Entry 7E5V (X-ray diffraction, 1.61 A resolution); this record covers chain A.

# Chain A
Protein: Diels-Alderase
From: Pyrenochaetopsis sp
UniProt: A0A2Z5XAU0 (A0A2Z5XAU0_9PLEO); residues 1-386 here = UniProt positions 1-386
Sequence (389 residues; row label = number of the first residue in the row; numbers below 1 keep their minus sign (Gly-2 is residue -2)):
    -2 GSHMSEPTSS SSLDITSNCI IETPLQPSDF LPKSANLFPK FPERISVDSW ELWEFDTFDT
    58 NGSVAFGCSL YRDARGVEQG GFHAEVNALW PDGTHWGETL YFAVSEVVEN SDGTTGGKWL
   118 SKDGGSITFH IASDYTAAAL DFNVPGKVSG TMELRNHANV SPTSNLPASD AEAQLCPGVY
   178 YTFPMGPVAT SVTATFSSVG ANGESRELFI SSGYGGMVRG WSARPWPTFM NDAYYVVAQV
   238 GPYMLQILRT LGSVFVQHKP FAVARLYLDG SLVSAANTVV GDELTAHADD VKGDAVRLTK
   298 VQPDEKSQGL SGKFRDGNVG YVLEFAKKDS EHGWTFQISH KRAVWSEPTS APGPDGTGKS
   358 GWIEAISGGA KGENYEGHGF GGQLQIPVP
Not modelled in the structure: -2 to 3, 279-289
Sequence notes: expression tag (-2 to 0)
Small-molecule neighbours: HZC ([(1S,2S,5R)-5-methyl-2-propan-2-yl-cyclohexyl]methanamine): Asn228, Asp229, Arg312, Asp352, Thr354, Gln382, Ile383, Pro384, Val385, Pro386
UniProt features mapped onto this chain:
  - binding site (substrate): Glu51, Asn84, Lys356
  - mutagenesis: Leu49 (L49A: Significantly decreases enzyme activity), Glu51 (E51A: Significantly decreases enzyme activity), Asp53 (D53A: Significantly decreases enzyme activity), Ser66 (S66A: Significantly decreases enzyme activity), Tyr68 (Y68A: Significantly decreases enzyme activity), Glu82 (E82A: Significantly decreases enzyme activity), Asn84 (N84A: Significantly decreases enzyme activity), Tyr178 (Y178A: Significantly decreases enzyme activity), Trp223 (W223A: Significantly decreases enzyme activity), Leu245 (L245A: Significantly decreases enzyme activity), Thr247 (T247A: Significantly decreases enzyme activity), Trp342 (W342A: Significantly decreases enzyme activity), 2 further mutagenesis entries in UniProt
What the authors report for this chain:
  - binding site for HZC: Glu51, Tyr68, Tyr178, Trp223, Leu245, Leu381
  - binding site for HZC: Leu49, Tyr232, Ile383 (from molecular simulation)
  - mutagenesis - Y68A, E82A, Y178A, W223A, A230F, L245V, T247A, T247F, W342A, K356A: decreased catalytic activity
  - catalytic residues: Glu51, Glu82, Asn84, Lys356 (from molecular simulation)

# Overview
Bound to chain A: compound HZC. Curated annotation (UniProt) lists 3 substrate-binding residues and 14
mutagenesis sites. The paper reports catalytic residues Glu51, Glu82 and Asn84 among others; Y68A, E82A and
Y178A, among others, reduce catalytic activity; 10 substitutions were tested in all.
Chain A is Diels-Alderase (Pyrenochaetopsis sp); the structure, Crystal structure of Phm7 in complex with
inhibitor, was determined by X-ray diffraction (same publication as 7E5T and 7E5U).
